PDB entry 5MFZ | X-ray diffraction, 2.10 A resolution | chain A

# Chain A
Protein: NAD-dependent protein deacetylase sirtuin-6
From: Homo sapiens
Notes: EC 3.5.1.-
UniProtKB: Q8N6T7 (SIR6_HUMAN); residues 13-308 here = UniProt positions 13-308
Amino-acid sequence (302 residues; numbered 7 to 308; the number before each row is that of its first residue):
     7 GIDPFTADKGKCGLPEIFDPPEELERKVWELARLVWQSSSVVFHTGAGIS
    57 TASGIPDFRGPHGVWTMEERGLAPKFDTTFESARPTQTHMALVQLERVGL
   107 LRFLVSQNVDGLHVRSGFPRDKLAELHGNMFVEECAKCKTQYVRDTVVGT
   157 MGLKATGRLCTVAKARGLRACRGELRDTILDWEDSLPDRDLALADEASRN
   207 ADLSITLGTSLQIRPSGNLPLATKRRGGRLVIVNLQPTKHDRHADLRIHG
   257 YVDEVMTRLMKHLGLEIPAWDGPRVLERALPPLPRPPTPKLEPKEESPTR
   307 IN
Disordered / not traced: 7-9, 170-176, 299-308
Differences from the reference sequence: expression tag (7-12)
Metal / ion sites: Zn2+: Cys-141, Cys-144, Cys-166, Cys-177
Small-molecule neighbours:
  - 7M9 (1-pyrrolo[1,2-a]quinoxalin-4-ylnaphthalen-2-ol): Ile-61, Pro-62, Phe-64, Val-70, Trp-71, Pro-80, Phe-82, Phe-86, Val-115, Met-136, Met-157
  - Adenosine-5-Diphosphoribose (AR6; [(2R,3S,4R,5R)-5-(6-aminopurin-9-yl)-3,4-dihydroxy-oxolan-2-yl]methyl [hydroxy-[[(2R,3S,4R,5S)-3,4,5-trihydroxyoxolan-2-yl]methoxy]phosphoryl] hydrogen phosphate): Gly-52, Ala-53, Gly-54, Thr-57, Asp-63, Phe-64, Arg-65, Gly-66, Trp-71, Gln-113, Asn-114, His-133, Trp-188, Gly-214, Thr-215, Ser-216, Leu-217, Ile-219, Asn-240, Leu-241, Gln-242, Gly-256, Tyr-257, Val-258
Swiss-Prot annotation at these positions:
  - active site: His-133 (Proton acceptor)
  - binding site (NAD(+)): Ala-53, Thr-57, Phe-64, Arg-65, Trp-71, Gln-113, His-133, Gly-214, Ser-216, Asn-240, Gln-242, Val-258
  - binding site (Zn(2+)): Cys-141, Cys-144, Cys-166, Cys-177
  - site: Cys-18 (Formation of an covalent adduct with nitro-fatty acid activators)
  - modified residue: Lys-33 (N6-acetyllysine), Thr-294 (Phosphothreonine), Ser-303 (Phosphoserine)
  - cross-link: Lys-170 (Glycyl lysine isopeptide (Lys-Gly) (interchain with G-Cter in ubiquitin))
  - natural variant: Asp-25 (D25N: Found in non-small cell lung cancer), Glu-36 (E36V: Found in kidney cancer), Ser-46 (S46N: Does not affect histone deacetylase activity), Asp-63 (D63H: Found in a family presenting with four cases of perinatal lethality caused by severe neurodevelopmental and cardiac anomalies; uncertain significance; D63Y: Found in non-small cell lung cancer), Ala-89 (A89S: Found in non-small cell lung cancer), Asp-116 (D116N: Found in non-small cell lung cancer), Thr-263 (T263P: Found in cervical cancer), Pro-274 (P274L: Found in melanoma)
  - mutagenesis: Ala-13 (A13W: Increased protein-lysine demyristoylase activity), Lys-15 (K15R: Does not affect acetylation level), Lys-17 (K17R: Does not affect acetylation level), Lys-33 (K33Q: Mimics acetylation, leading to impaired ability to recognize and bind double-strand breaks (DSBs) sites; K33R: Decreased acetylation level), Ser-45 (S45A: In AAA mutant; strongly decreased nucleosome-binding; when associated with 206-A--A-208), Ser-56 (S56Y: Abolished NAD-dependent protein deacetylase, defatty-acylase and mono-ADP-ribosyltransferase activities), Gly-60 (G60A: Does not affect the NAD-dependent protein defatty-acylase activity. Abolished NAD-dependent protein deacetylase and mono-ADP-ribosyltransferase activities), Arg-65 (R65A: Does not affect the mono-ADP-ribosyltransferase activity. Abolished NAD-dependent protein deacetylase and defatty-acylase activities), Phe-82 (F82A/E: Reduced MDL-800 and MDL-801 compounds-binding), Phe-86 (F86E: Strongly reduced MDL-800 and MDL-801 compounds-binding; F86Q: Slightly reduced MDL-800 and MDL-801 compounds-binding), His-133 (H133Y: Abolished NAD-dependent protein deacetylase, deacylase and mono-ADP-ribosyltransferase activities. Impaired ability to recognize and bind double-strand breaks (DSBs) sites), Lys-170 (K170R: Decreased ubiquitination), 4 further mutagenesis entries in UniProt

# Summary
Ligands of chain A: Adenosine-5-Diphosphoribose and compound 7M9. Cys-141, Cys-144, Cys-166 and Cys-177 form
the Zn2+ site. UniProt lists active-site residue His-133, 12 NAD+-binding residues, 4 Zn2+-binding residues
and 22 mutagenesis sites.
Chain A is NAD-dependent protein deacetylase sirtuin-6 (Homo sapiens); the structure, Human Sirt6 in complex
with small molecule UBCS40, was determined by X-ray diffraction, deposited together with 5MF6, 5MFP and 5MGN.
